PDB entry 6URQ | X-ray diffraction, 2.05 A resolution | chains A and D

Chain A:
Protein: Poly [ADP-ribose] polymerase tankyrase-1
From: Homo sapiens
Notes: EC 2.4.2.30, 2.4.2.-
UniProt: O95271 (TNKS1_HUMAN); residue numbers follow UniProt; this construct covers 328-646
Amino-acid sequence (319 residues; numbered 328 to 646; the number before each row is that of its first residue):
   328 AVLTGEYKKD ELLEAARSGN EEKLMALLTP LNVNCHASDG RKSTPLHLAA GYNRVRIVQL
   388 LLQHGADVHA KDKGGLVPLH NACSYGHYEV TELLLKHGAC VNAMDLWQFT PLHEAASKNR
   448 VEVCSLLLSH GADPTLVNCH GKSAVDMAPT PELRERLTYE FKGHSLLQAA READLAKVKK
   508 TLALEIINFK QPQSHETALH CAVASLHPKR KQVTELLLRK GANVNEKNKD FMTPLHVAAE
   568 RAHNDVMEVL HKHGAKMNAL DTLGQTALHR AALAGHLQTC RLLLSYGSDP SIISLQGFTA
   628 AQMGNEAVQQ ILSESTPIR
Not modelled in the structure: 328-332, 642-646

Chain D:
Protein: P antigen family member 4
From: Homo sapiens
UniProt: O60829 (PAGE4_HUMAN); numbering as in UniProt (aligned over 1-102)
Amino-acid sequence (102 residues; numbered 1 to 102; the number before each row is that of its first residue):
     1 MSARVRSRSR GRGDGQEAPD VVAFVAPGES QQEEPPTDNQ DIEPGQEREG TPPIEERKVE
    61 GDCQEMDLEK TRSERGDGSD VKEKTPPNPK HAKTKEAGDG QP
Not modelled in the structure: 1-9, 18-102

Interface between chain A and chain D:
Contacting residue pairs (24; chain A residue first):
  R368(A) with R12(D), hydrogen bond (side chain-backbone); G13(D); D14(D)
  S370(A) with D14(D), hydrogen bond
  L375(A) with D14(D)
  G378(A) with D14(D); G15(D); Q16(D), hydrogen bond (backbone-backbone)
  Y379(A) with G15(D); Q16(D)
  L403(A) with G13(D)
  N408(A) with G13(D); D14(D), hydrogen bond (side chain-backbone)
  Y412(A) with G13(D), hydrogen bond (side chain-backbone); D14(D); G15(D); Q16(D); E17(D)
  H414(A) with Q16(D), hydrogen bond (side chain-backbone)
  D432(A) with R10(D), salt bridge
  W434(A) with R10(D)
  F436(A) with R10(D)
  E441(A) with R10(D), salt bridge
  R447(A) with E17(D), salt bridge
Interface residues without a listed pair, chain A (17 interface residues in all): H374, R381, D399
Interface residues without a listed pair, chain D (8 interface residues in all): G11

Summary:
The interface between chain A and chain D involves 17 residues on one side and 8 on the other, with 6 hydrogen
bonds and 3 salt bridges. Polar pairs include D432(A)-R10(D), E441(A)-R10(D) and R447(A)-E17(D).
Here chain A is Poly [ADP-ribose] polymerase tankyrase-1 and chain D is P antigen family member 4, both from
Homo sapiens. Entry 6URQ (Complex structure of human poly-ADP-ribosyltransferase TNKS1 ARC2-ARC3 and P antigen
family member 4 (PAGE4)) was determined by X-ray diffraction.
